PDB entry 8Q59 | X-ray diffraction, 2.00 A resolution | chains A and B

Chain A (and B):
Name: Tagatose-1,6-bisphosphate aldolase kbaY
Organism: Yersinia aldovae
Notes: chain B of this document is another copy of the same molecule, construct and numbering; everything in this record applies to it too
UniProtKB: A0A0T9TPS2 (A0A0T9TPS2_YERAL); residues 1-289 here = UniProt positions 1-289
Amino-acid sequence (309 residues; numbered -19 to 289; the number before each row is that of its first residue; numbers below 1 keep their minus sign (Met-19 is residue -19)):
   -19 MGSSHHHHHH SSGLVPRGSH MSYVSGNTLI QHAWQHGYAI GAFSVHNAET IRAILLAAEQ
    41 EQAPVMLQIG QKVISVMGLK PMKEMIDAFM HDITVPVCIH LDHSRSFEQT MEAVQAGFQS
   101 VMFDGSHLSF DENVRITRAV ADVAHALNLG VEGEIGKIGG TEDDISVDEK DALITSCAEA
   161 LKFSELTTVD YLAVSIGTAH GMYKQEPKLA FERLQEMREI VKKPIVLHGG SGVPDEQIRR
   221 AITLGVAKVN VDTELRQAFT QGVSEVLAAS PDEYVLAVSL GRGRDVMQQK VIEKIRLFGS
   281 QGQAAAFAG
Unresolved in the structure: -19 to 0, 143-150, 289 (chain B: -19 to 0, 144-152, 289)
Sequence notes: initiating methionine (-19); expression tag (-18 to 0); conflict Gln40 (Glu in A0A0T9TPS2), Ala288 (Val in A0A0T9TPS2)
Metal / ion sites: Zn2+: His83, His180, His208 (together with JP9); Na+: Ala179, Gly181, Gly209, Ser211 (together with JP9)
Ligand contacts: JP9 ((3S,4S)-2,3,4-tris(oxidanyl)-5-oxidanylidene-6-phosphonooxy-hexane-1-sulfonic acid): Ser24, Gln48, Gly50, Gln51, Lys52, Asp82, His83, Ala179, His180, Gly181, His208, Gly209, Gly210, Ser211, Asn230, Val231, Asp232, Thr233
From the paper describing this entry:
  - Zn2+ coordination: His83, His180, His208
  - binding site for JP9: Gln51, Lys52, Asp82, His83, Gly181, Gly209, Gly210, Ser211, Asn230, Asp232, Thr233
  - Na+ coordination: Ala179, Gly181, Gly209, Ser211
  - conformationally variable residues (loop rearrangement, order/disorder transition): Glu142 to Glu149, Ala179 to Ala190
  - catalytic residues: His180

Chain A / chain B interface:
Contacting residue pairs (17):
  Phe87(A) with Asp122(B); Ala126(B), hydrophobic
  Glu88(A) with Ala126(B)
  Met91(A) with Leu127(B)
  Glu92(A) with Leu127(B)
  Val94(A) with Gln95(B)
  Gln95(A) with Val94(B); Gln95(B); Leu127(B)
  Asp122(A) with Phe87(B)
  Val123(A) with Met91(B), hydrophobic; Val123(B), hydrophobic
  Ala126(A) with Phe87(B), hydrophobic; Glu88(B)
  Leu127(A) with Met91(B); Glu92(B); Gln95(B)
Also at the interface, not in a pair above, chain A (11 interface residues in all): Leu129
Also at the interface, not in a pair above, chain B (11 interface residues in all): Leu129

In short:
The chain A/chain B interface involves 11 residues from each chain. Chain A binds compound JP9. The Zn2+ site
is built by His83(A), His180(A) and His208(A). Ala179(A), Gly181(A), Gly209(A) and Ser211(A) form the Na+
site. From the paper: the catalytic residue His180(A); a binding site for JP9 at Gln51(A), Lys52(A) and
Asp82(A) among others.
Chain A and chain B are both Tagatose-1,6-bisphosphate aldolase kbaY (Yersinia aldovae); the structure,
Crystal structure of metal-dependent class II sulfofructose phosphate aldolase from Yersinia aldovae in
complex with sulfofructose ..., was determined by X-ray diffraction (same publication as 8Q57, 8Q58 and 8Q5A).
